PDB entry 1B0P | X-ray diffraction, 2.31 A resolution | chains A and B

Chain A (and B):
Name: Protein (pyruvate-ferredoxin oxidoreductase)
Organism: Desulfovibrio africanus
Notes: EC 1.2.7.1; chain B of this document is another copy of the same molecule, construct and numbering; everything in this record applies to it too
Reference sequence: P94692 (P94692_DESAF); residues 2-1232 here = UniProt positions 2-1232
Chain sequence (1231 residues; row label = number of the first residue in the row):
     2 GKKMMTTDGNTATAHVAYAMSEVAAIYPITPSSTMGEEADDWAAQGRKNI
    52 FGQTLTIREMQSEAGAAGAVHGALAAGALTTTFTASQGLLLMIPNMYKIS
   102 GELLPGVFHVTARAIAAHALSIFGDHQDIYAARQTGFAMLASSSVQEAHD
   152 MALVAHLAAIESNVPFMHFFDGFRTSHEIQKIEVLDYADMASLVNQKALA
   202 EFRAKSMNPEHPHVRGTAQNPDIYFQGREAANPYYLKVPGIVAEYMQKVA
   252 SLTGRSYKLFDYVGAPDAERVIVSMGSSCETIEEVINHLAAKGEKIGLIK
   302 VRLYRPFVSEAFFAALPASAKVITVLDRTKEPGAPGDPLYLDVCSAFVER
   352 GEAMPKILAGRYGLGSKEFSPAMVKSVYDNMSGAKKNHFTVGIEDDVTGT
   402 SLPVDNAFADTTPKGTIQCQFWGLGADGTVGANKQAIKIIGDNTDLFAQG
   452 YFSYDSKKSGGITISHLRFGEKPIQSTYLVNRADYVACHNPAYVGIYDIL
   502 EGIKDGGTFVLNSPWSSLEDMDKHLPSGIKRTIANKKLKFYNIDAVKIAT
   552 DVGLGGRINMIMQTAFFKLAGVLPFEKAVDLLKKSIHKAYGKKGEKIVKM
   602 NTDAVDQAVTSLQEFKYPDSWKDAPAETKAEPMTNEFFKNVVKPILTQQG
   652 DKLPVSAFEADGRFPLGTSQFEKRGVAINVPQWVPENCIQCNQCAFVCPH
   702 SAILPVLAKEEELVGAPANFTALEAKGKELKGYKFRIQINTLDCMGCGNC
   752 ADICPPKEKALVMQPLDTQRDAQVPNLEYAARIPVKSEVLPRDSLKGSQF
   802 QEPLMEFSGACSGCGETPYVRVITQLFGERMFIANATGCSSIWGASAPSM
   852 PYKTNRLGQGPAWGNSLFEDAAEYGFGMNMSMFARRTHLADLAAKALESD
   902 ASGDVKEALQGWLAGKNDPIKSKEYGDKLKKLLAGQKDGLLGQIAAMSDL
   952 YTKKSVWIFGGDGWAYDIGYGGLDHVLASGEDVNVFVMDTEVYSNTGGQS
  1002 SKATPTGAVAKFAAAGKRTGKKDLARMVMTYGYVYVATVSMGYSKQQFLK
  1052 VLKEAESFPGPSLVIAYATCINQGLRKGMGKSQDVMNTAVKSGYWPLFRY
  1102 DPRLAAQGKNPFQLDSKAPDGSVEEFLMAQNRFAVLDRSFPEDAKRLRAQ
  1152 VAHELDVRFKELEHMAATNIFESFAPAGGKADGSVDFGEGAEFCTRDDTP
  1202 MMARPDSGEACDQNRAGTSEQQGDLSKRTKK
Disulfide bonds: C1195-C1212
Metal / ion sites: 4Fe-4S cluster Fe site 1: C689, C692, C695, C755; 4Fe-4S cluster Fe site 2: C699, C745, C748, C751; 4Fe-4S cluster Fe site 3: C812, C815, C840, C1071; Mg2+: D963, T991, V993 (together with thiamine diphosphate); Ca2+: D983, N985, A1056, E1057, F1059, G1061, S1063
Ligand contacts:
  - thiamine diphosphate: Y28, P29, I30, E64, Q88, G89, L92, E817, T838, G839, C840, F869, E870, G962, D963, G964, W965, I969, T991, V993, Y994, S995, N996, T997
  - 4Fe-4S cluster (SF4), molecule 1: K459, A811, C812, C815, G816, E817, C840, W844, T991, S995, T1070, C1071, I1072, M1080
  - 4Fe-4S cluster (SF4), molecule 2: P682, C699, P700, A703, I704, C745, M746, G747, C748, G749, N750, C751, M764
  - 4Fe-4S cluster (SF4), molecule 3: W684, C689, I690, Q691, C692, N693, Q694, C695, F736, I738, C755, P756, P757, A761, L762
UniProt features mapped onto this chain:
  - binding site (pyruvate): T31, R114
  - binding site (thiamine diphosphate): E64, E817, C840, G962 to W965, T991 to N996
  - binding site (CoA): A427 to V431, K459, N560, N602
  - binding site ([4Fe-4S] cluster): C689, C692, C695, C699, C745, C748, C751, C755, C812, C815, C840, C1071
  - binding site (Mg(2+)): D963, T991, V993
  - binding site (Ca(2+)): D983, N985, A1056, F1059, G1061, S1063
  - site (Important for catalytic activity): T31, E64, R114, N996

Interface between chain A and chain B:
Residue-residue contacts - 665 pairs, chain A then chain B:
  V24(A) - M881(B)  hydrophobic
  V24(A) - A885(B)  hydrophobic
  A25(A) - M881(B)
  T31(A) - M1202(B)
  S34(A) - R1205(B)
  T35(A) - R1205(B)  hydrogen bond
  T35(A) - P1206(B)
  E38(A) - R1205(B)  salt bridge
  E39(A) - P1206(B)
  D42(A) - S1185(B)
  A45(A) - D1183(B)
  A45(A) - G1184(B)  hydrogen bond (backbone-backbone)
  A45(A) - S1185(B)
  G47(A) - D1183(B)
  F52(A) - H889(B)  hydrogen bond (backbone-side chain)
  Q54(A) - H889(B)
  Q54(A) - D892(B)
  T57(A) - M881(B)
  T57(A) - F884(B)
  T57(A) - A885(B)
  R59(A) - M881(B)
  R59(A) - F884(B)
  R59(A) - E982(B)  salt bridge
  E60(A) - H976(B)
  M61(A) - E874(B)
  M61(A) - F877(B)  hydrophobic
  M61(A) - H976(B)
  Q62(A) - E874(B)  hydrogen bond
  Q62(A) - G973(B)
  Q62(A) - H976(B)  hydrogen bond (backbone-side chain)
  G66(A) - E874(B)
  G69(A) - D871(B)
  G69(A) - E874(B)
  G69(A) - Y875(B)
  A70(A) - E874(B)
  A70(A) - G878(B)
  H72(A) - S867(B)  hydrogen bond
  H72(A) - Y875(B)
  G73(A) - Y875(B)
  G73(A) - G878(B)
  G73(A) - M879(B)
  A74(A) - G878(B)
  A74(A) - M879(B)
  A74(A) - S882(B)
  A77(A) - M879(B)  hydrophobic
  A77(A) - S882(B)  hydrogen bond (backbone-side chain)
  A77(A) - R886(B)  hydrogen bond (backbone-side chain)
  G78(A) - R886(B)
  A79(A) - S882(B)
  L91(A) - P95(B)  hydrophobic
  P95(A) - L91(B)  hydrophobic
  P95(A) - L868(B)  hydrophobic
  N96(A) - S867(B)  hydrogen bond
  N96(A) - L868(B)
  N96(A) - D871(B)  hydrogen bond
  Y98(A) - I116(B)  hydrophobic
  Y98(A) - A117(B)
  Y98(A) - A118(B)
  Y98(A) - A132(B)
  K99(A) - A117(B)
  K99(A) - A118(B)
  K99(A) - N866(B)  hydrogen bond (side chain-backbone)
  K99(A) - S867(B)
  G102(A) - A118(B)
  G102(A) - H119(B)
  G102(A) - A661(B)
  G102(A) - D662(B)
  E103(A) - D662(B)
  L104(A) - A661(B)  hydrophobic
  A115(A) - Y225(B)
  I116(A) - Y98(B)  hydrophobic
  I116(A) - Y225(B)  hydrogen bond (backbone-side chain)
  A117(A) - Y98(B)
  A117(A) - K99(B)
  A118(A) - Y98(B)
  A118(A) - K99(B)
  A118(A) - G102(B)
  A118(A) - R229(B)
  H119(A) - G102(B)
  H119(A) - Q220(B)  hydrogen bond
  H119(A) - Y225(B)
  H119(A) - G228(B)
  H119(A) - R229(B)
  A120(A) - T218(B)
  A120(A) - Q220(B)
  A120(A) - Y225(B)
  L121(A) - T218(B)  hydrogen bond (backbone-backbone)
  L121(A) - A219(B)
  L121(A) - Q220(B)  hydrogen bond (backbone-backbone)
  S122(A) - Q220(B)  hydrogen bond (side chain-backbone)
  S122(A) - Y225(B)
  I123(A) - P1201(B)  hydrophobic
  I123(A) - M1202(B)  hydrophobic
  F124(A) - N221(B)
  F124(A) - P222(B)
  F124(A) - P1201(B)  hydrophobic
  D126(A) - Y225(B)
  Q128(A) - Y225(B)  hydrogen bond
  Q128(A) - R229(B)
  A132(A) - Y98(B)
  R134(A) - R134(B)
  Q135(A) - E332(B)
  Q135(A) - P333(B)
  G137(A) - P333(B)
  F174(A) - P1201(B)
  H178(A) - A1204(B)
  R204(A) - R886(B)
  K206(A) - R664(B)  hydrogen bond (backbone-side chain)
  M208(A) - F833(B)
  M208(A) - A863(B)
  M208(A) - M879(B)  hydrophobic
  N209(A) - A863(B)
  N209(A) - D950(B)  hydrogen bond (side chain-backbone)
  N209(A) - K955(B)
  P210(A) - E830(B)
  P210(A) - R831(B)
  P210(A) - M832(B)
  P210(A) - F833(B)
  P210(A) - Q860(B)
  P210(A) - G861(B)  hydrogen bond (backbone-backbone)
  P210(A) - A863(B)
  P210(A) - K955(B)
  E211(A) - E830(B)
  E211(A) - G859(B)
  E211(A) - K931(B)  salt bridge
  E211(A) - T953(B)
  E211(A) - K955(B)  salt bridge
  H212(A) - D950(B)  salt bridge
  P213(A) - L667(B)
  P213(A) - T855(B)
  P213(A) - G859(B)
  P213(A) - G861(B)
  P213(A) - P862(B)
  P213(A) - A863(B)  hydrophobic
  H214(A) - R664(B)  hydrogen bond
  H214(A) - F665(B)
  H214(A) - L667(B)
  H214(A) - W864(B)  hydrogen bond (backbone-backbone)
  V215(A) - R664(B)
  V215(A) - F665(B)  hydrogen bond (backbone-backbone)
  V215(A) - L667(B)  hydrophobic
  V215(A) - A846(B)  hydrophobic
  V215(A) - M851(B)  hydrophobic
  V215(A) - W864(B)
  R216(A) - R664(B)
  R216(A) - W864(B)  hydrogen bond (backbone-backbone)
  R216(A) - G865(B)
  R216(A) - N866(B)  hydrogen bond (backbone-backbone)
  R216(A) - Y875(B)
  G217(A) - W864(B)
  G217(A) - N866(B)
  T218(A) - A120(B)
  T218(A) - L121(B)  hydrogen bond (backbone-backbone)
  T218(A) - A846(B)
  A219(A) - L121(B)
  A219(A) - I843(B)  hydrophobic
  A219(A) - A846(B)  hydrogen bond (backbone-backbone)
  A219(A) - S847(B)
  A219(A) - A848(B)  hydrogen bond (backbone-backbone)
  Q220(A) - H119(B)  hydrogen bond
  Q220(A) - A120(B)
  Q220(A) - L121(B)  hydrogen bond (backbone-backbone)
  Q220(A) - S122(B)  hydrogen bond (backbone-side chain)
  Q220(A) - F665(B)
  Q220(A) - A848(B)
  N221(A) - F124(B)
  N221(A) - S457(B)
  P222(A) - F124(B)
  P222(A) - G366(B)
  P222(A) - S367(B)
  P222(A) - K368(B)  hydrogen bond (backbone-side chain)
  D223(A) - K368(B)  hydrogen bond (backbone-side chain)
  D223(A) - I646(B)
  D223(A) - G651(B)
  D223(A) - D652(B)
  I224(A) - I646(B)  hydrophobic
  I224(A) - G651(B)
  I224(A) - F659(B)  hydrophobic
  I224(A) - A848(B)  hydrophobic
  Y225(A) - A115(B)
  Y225(A) - I116(B)  hydrogen bond (side chain-backbone)
  Y225(A) - H119(B)
  Y225(A) - A120(B)
  Y225(A) - S122(B)
  Y225(A) - Q128(B)  hydrogen bond
  Y225(A) - G366(B)
  F226(A) - R362(B)
  F226(A) - Y363(B)
  F226(A) - G364(B)
  F226(A) - L365(B)  hydrophobic
  F226(A) - K368(B)
  F226(A) - V392(B)
  F226(A) - I394(B)  hydrophobic
  Q227(A) - K368(B)
  Q227(A) - I394(B)
  Q227(A) - G651(B)
  Q227(A) - L654(B)
  Q227(A) - V656(B)
  Q227(A) - F659(B)
  G228(A) - H119(B)
  R229(A) - A118(B)
  R229(A) - H119(B)
  R229(A) - Q128(B)
  R229(A) - K331(B)  hydrogen bond (backbone-side chain)
  R229(A) - L365(B)
  E230(A) - K331(B)  salt bridge
  E230(A) - R362(B)  salt bridge
  E230(A) - T391(B)
  E230(A) - I394(B)
  A231(A) - A661(B)
  A232(A) - A661(B)
  N233(A) - K331(B)
  N233(A) - T399(B)  hydrogen bond
  P234(A) - V398(B)  hydrophobic
  Y235(A) - A661(B)  hydrophobic
  Y236(A) - P333(B)
  L237(A) - T399(B)
  R306(A) - G334(B)
  R306(A) - A335(B)
  R306(A) - P336(B)
  P307(A) - G334(B)
  F308(A) - G334(B)  hydrogen bond (backbone-backbone)
  F308(A) - P336(B)
  K331(A) - R229(B)  hydrogen bond (side chain-backbone)
  K331(A) - E230(B)
  K331(A) - N233(B)
  E332(A) - Q135(B)
  P333(A) - Q135(B)
  P333(A) - G137(B)
  P333(A) - Y236(B)
  G334(A) - R306(B)
  G334(A) - P307(B)
  G334(A) - F308(B)  hydrogen bond (backbone-backbone)
  A335(A) - R306(B)
  P336(A) - R306(B)
  P336(A) - F308(B)
  P336(A) - D343(B)
  Y341(A) - S346(B)
  Y341(A) - E350(B)
  L342(A) - D343(B)
  L342(A) - S346(B)
  D343(A) - P336(B)
  D343(A) - L342(B)
  C345(A) - V349(B)  hydrophobic
  S346(A) - Y341(B)
  S346(A) - L342(B)
  V349(A) - Y341(B)
  V349(A) - C345(B)  hydrophobic
  V349(A) - V349(B)  hydrophobic
  E350(A) - Y341(B)
  E350(A) - N388(B)
  E350(A) - H389(B)  salt bridge
  R362(A) - F226(B)
  R362(A) - E230(B)  salt bridge
  Y363(A) - F226(B)
  G364(A) - F226(B)
  L365(A) - F226(B)  hydrophobic
  L365(A) - R229(B)
  G366(A) - P222(B)
  G366(A) - Y225(B)
  S367(A) - P222(B)
  K368(A) - P222(B)  hydrogen bond (side chain-backbone)
  K368(A) - D223(B)  hydrogen bond (side chain-backbone)
  K368(A) - F226(B)
  K368(A) - Q227(B)
  N388(A) - E350(B)
  H389(A) - E350(B)  salt bridge
  T391(A) - F226(B)
  T391(A) - E230(B)
  V392(A) - F226(B)
  I394(A) - F226(B)  hydrophobic
  I394(A) - Q227(B)
  I394(A) - E230(B)
  V398(A) - P234(B)  hydrophobic
  T399(A) - N233(B)  hydrogen bond
  T399(A) - P234(B)
  T399(A) - L237(B)
  L425(A) - R1216(B)
  G426(A) - D1199(B)
  G426(A) - Q1214(B)
  A427(A) - C1195(B)  hydrophobic
  A427(A) - D1199(B)
  A427(A) - A1211(B)
  A427(A) - C1212(B)  hydrogen bond (backbone-backbone)
  A427(A) - Q1214(B)
  D428(A) - A1211(B)
  G429(A) - G1209(B)
  G429(A) - A1211(B)
  V431(A) - G1209(B)
  G432(A) - G1209(B)  hydrogen bond (backbone-backbone)
  K435(A) - R1205(B)  hydrogen bond (side chain-backbone)
  K435(A) - P1206(B)  hydrogen bond (side chain-backbone)
  K435(A) - S1208(B)  hydrogen bond (side chain-backbone)
  Y455(A) - D1199(B)
  Y455(A) - P1201(B)  hydrophobic
  Y455(A) - A1204(B)
  D456(A) - D1199(B)  hydrogen bond (backbone-backbone)
  D456(A) - T1200(B)  hydrogen bond (backbone-side chain)
  D456(A) - P1201(B)
  S457(A) - N221(B)
  S457(A) - T1200(B)
  K458(A) - D1199(B)
  K459(A) - D1198(B)  salt bridge
  K459(A) - D1199(B)  hydrogen bond (backbone-backbone)
  K459(A) - Q1214(B)
  S460(A) - D1199(B)
  S460(A) - Q1214(B)  hydrogen bond (side chain-backbone)
  S460(A) - R1216(B)
  G461(A) - D1199(B)  hydrogen bond (backbone-side chain)
  G461(A) - Q1214(B)  hydrogen bond (backbone-side chain)
  G461(A) - R1216(B)
  G462(A) - D1199(B)  hydrogen bond (backbone-side chain)
  R558(A) - A1211(B)
  R558(A) - C1212(B)
  R558(A) - D1213(B)
  N560(A) - A1211(B)
  K593(A) - G1191(B)
  I646(A) - D223(B)
  G651(A) - D223(B)
  G651(A) - I224(B)
  G651(A) - Q227(B)
  D652(A) - D223(B)
  L654(A) - Q227(B)
  V656(A) - Q227(B)
  F659(A) - I224(B)  hydrophobic
  F659(A) - Q227(B)
  A661(A) - G102(B)
  A661(A) - L104(B)  hydrophobic
  A661(A) - A231(B)
  A661(A) - Y235(B)  hydrophobic
  D662(A) - G102(B)
  D662(A) - E103(B)
  R664(A) - K206(B)  hydrogen bond (side chain-backbone)
  R664(A) - H214(B)  hydrogen bond
  R664(A) - V215(B)
  R664(A) - R216(B)
  F665(A) - H214(B)
  F665(A) - V215(B)  hydrogen bond (backbone-backbone)
  F665(A) - Q220(B)
  L667(A) - P213(B)
  L667(A) - H214(B)
  L667(A) - V215(B)
  V677(A) - R1216(B)  hydrogen bond (backbone-side chain)
  A678(A) - R1216(B)
  I679(A) - R1216(B)  hydrogen bond (backbone-backbone)
  I679(A) - A1217(B)  hydrophobic
  N680(A) - R1216(B)  hydrogen bond (backbone-backbone)
  N680(A) - A1217(B)  hydrogen bond (side chain-backbone)
  N680(A) - L1226(B)
  M746(A) - N1215(B)
  M746(A) - R1216(B)
  G747(A) - N1215(B)
  G747(A) - R1216(B)
  G747(A) - A1217(B)  hydrogen bond (backbone-backbone)
  G747(A) - G1218(B)  hydrogen bond (backbone-backbone)
  C748(A) - N1215(B)
  C748(A) - G1218(B)
  C748(A) - T1219(B)
  G749(A) - Q1222(B)  hydrogen bond (backbone-side chain)
  A752(A) - Q1222(B)
  D753(A) - Q1222(B)
  V763(A) - R1229(B)
  M764(A) - Q1222(B)
  M764(A) - L1226(B)
  M764(A) - R1229(B)  hydrogen bond (backbone-side chain)
  Q765(A) - L1226(B)
  Q765(A) - R1229(B)  hydrogen bond
  P766(A) - L1226(B)
  S813(A) - N1215(B)
  S813(A) - R1216(B)
  E830(A) - P210(B)
  E830(A) - E211(B)
  R831(A) - P210(B)
  M832(A) - P210(B)
  F833(A) - M208(B)
  F833(A) - P210(B)
  I843(A) - A219(B)  hydrophobic
  A846(A) - V215(B)  hydrophobic
  A846(A) - T218(B)
  A846(A) - A219(B)  hydrogen bond (backbone-backbone)
  S847(A) - A219(B)
  A848(A) - A219(B)  hydrogen bond (backbone-backbone)
  A848(A) - Q220(B)
  M851(A) - V215(B)  hydrophobic
  M851(A) - T218(B)
  T855(A) - P213(B)
  G859(A) - E211(B)
  G859(A) - P213(B)
  Q860(A) - P210(B)
  G861(A) - P210(B)  hydrogen bond (backbone-backbone)
  G861(A) - P213(B)
  P862(A) - P213(B)
  A863(A) - M208(B)
  A863(A) - N209(B)
  A863(A) - P210(B)
  W864(A) - H214(B)  hydrogen bond (backbone-backbone)
  W864(A) - V215(B)
  W864(A) - R216(B)  hydrogen bond (backbone-backbone)
  W864(A) - G217(B)
  G865(A) - R216(B)
  N866(A) - K99(B)  hydrogen bond (backbone-side chain)
  N866(A) - R216(B)  hydrogen bond (backbone-backbone)
  N866(A) - G217(B)
  S867(A) - H72(B)  hydrogen bond
  S867(A) - N96(B)  hydrogen bond
  S867(A) - K99(B)  hydrogen bond (backbone-side chain)
  L868(A) - P95(B)  hydrophobic
  L868(A) - N96(B)
  E870(A) - P95(B)
  D871(A) - G69(B)
  D871(A) - N96(B)  hydrogen bond
  E874(A) - M61(B)
  E874(A) - Q62(B)  hydrogen bond
  E874(A) - G66(B)
  E874(A) - G69(B)
  E874(A) - A70(B)
  Y875(A) - G69(B)
  Y875(A) - H72(B)
  Y875(A) - G73(B)
  Y875(A) - R216(B)
  F877(A) - R59(B)
  F877(A) - M61(B)  hydrophobic
  G878(A) - A70(B)
  G878(A) - G73(B)
  G878(A) - A74(B)
  M879(A) - G73(B)
  M879(A) - A74(B)
  M879(A) - A77(B)  hydrophobic
  M879(A) - M208(B)  hydrophobic
  M881(A) - V24(B)  hydrophobic
  M881(A) - A25(B)
  M881(A) - T57(B)
  M881(A) - R59(B)
  S882(A) - A74(B)
  S882(A) - A77(B)  hydrogen bond (side chain-backbone)
  S882(A) - A79(B)
  F884(A) - T57(B)
  F884(A) - R59(B)
  A885(A) - V24(B)  hydrophobic
  A885(A) - T57(B)
  R886(A) - A77(B)  hydrogen bond (side chain-backbone)
  R886(A) - G78(B)
  R886(A) - R204(B)
  H889(A) - F52(B)
  H889(A) - Q54(B)
  D892(A) - Q54(B)
  K931(A) - E211(B)  salt bridge
  D950(A) - N209(B)  hydrogen bond (backbone-side chain)
  D950(A) - H212(B)  salt bridge
  T953(A) - E211(B)
  K955(A) - N209(B)
  K955(A) - P210(B)
  K955(A) - E211(B)  salt bridge
  Y971(A) - Y971(B)  hydrogen bond
  Y971(A) - D975(B)
  Y971(A) - M1028(B)
  G973(A) - Q62(B)
  D975(A) - Y971(B)
  D975(A) - K1003(B)  salt bridge
  D975(A) - K1023(B)  salt bridge
  D975(A) - M1028(B)
  H976(A) - E60(B)
  H976(A) - M61(B)  hydrogen bond (side chain-backbone)
  H976(A) - Q62(B)
  H976(A) - K1003(B)
  A979(A) - K1003(B)
  A979(A) - T1020(B)
  E982(A) - R59(B)  salt bridge
  S995(A) - M1203(B)
  N996(A) - M1202(B)  hydrogen bond
  N996(A) - M1203(B)
  T997(A) - M1202(B)
  T997(A) - R1205(B)  hydrogen bond (backbone-side chain)
  G998(A) - F1188(B)
  G998(A) - M1203(B)
  G999(A) - F1188(B)
  Q1000(A) - R1205(B)
  K1003(A) - D975(B)  salt bridge
  K1003(A) - H976(B)
  K1003(A) - A979(B)
  V1010(A) - V1186(B)
  V1010(A) - F1188(B)
  K1012(A) - D1187(B)  salt bridge
  K1012(A) - F1188(B)
  A1015(A) - S1185(B)
  A1015(A) - V1186(B)  hydrogen bond (backbone-backbone)
  T1020(A) - A979(B)
  T1020(A) - Y1034(B)
  K1023(A) - D975(B)  salt bridge
  K1023(A) - Y1032(B)
  M1028(A) - Y971(B)
  M1028(A) - D975(B)
  M1028(A) - M1028(B)
  M1028(A) - T1031(B)
  T1031(A) - M1028(B)
  Y1032(A) - K1023(B)
  Y1034(A) - T1020(B)
  I1072(A) - C1195(B)
  I1072(A) - T1196(B)
  I1072(A) - R1197(B)
  I1072(A) - D1198(B)
  N1073(A) - F1188(B)
  N1073(A) - T1196(B)  hydrogen bond (side chain-backbone)
  L1076(A) - F1194(B)
  R1077(A) - E1193(B)  salt bridge
  R1077(A) - F1194(B)
  K1078(A) - F1194(B)
  K1078(A) - T1219(B)
  K1078(A) - S1220(B)  hydrogen bond (backbone-backbone)
  G1079(A) - F1194(B)
  G1079(A) - N1215(B)
  M1080(A) - N1215(B)
  G1081(A) - T1219(B)
  K1082(A) - T1219(B)
  N1132(A) - F1188(B)
  N1132(A) - E1190(B)
  N1132(A) - A1192(B)
  V1136(A) - D1187(B)
  V1136(A) - E1190(B)
  R1139(A) - E1190(B)  hydrogen bond (side chain-backbone)
  R1139(A) - G1191(B)
  S1140(A) - V1186(B)
  F1141(A) - G1184(B)
  F1141(A) - S1185(B)
  H1154(A) - S1174(B)
  V1158(A) - I1171(B)
  V1158(A) - F1172(B)
  V1158(A) - E1173(B)
  K1161(A) - I1171(B)
  E1162(A) - I1171(B)
  E1162(A) - E1173(B)
  H1165(A) - T1169(B)
  H1165(A) - I1171(B)
  T1169(A) - H1165(B)
  I1171(A) - V1158(B)
  I1171(A) - E1162(B)
  I1171(A) - H1165(B)
  F1172(A) - V1158(B)
  E1173(A) - R1027(B)  salt bridge
  E1173(A) - V1158(B)
  E1173(A) - E1162(B)
  S1174(A) - H1154(B)
  D1183(A) - A44(B)
  D1183(A) - A45(B)
  D1183(A) - G47(B)
  G1184(A) - A45(B)  hydrogen bond (backbone-backbone)
  G1184(A) - F1141(B)
  S1185(A) - A45(B)
  S1185(A) - A1015(B)
  S1185(A) - F1141(B)
  V1186(A) - V1010(B)
  V1186(A) - A1015(B)  hydrogen bond (backbone-backbone)
  V1186(A) - S1140(B)
  D1187(A) - K1012(B)  salt bridge
  D1187(A) - V1136(B)
  F1188(A) - G998(B)
  F1188(A) - G999(B)
  F1188(A) - V1010(B)
  F1188(A) - K1012(B)
  F1188(A) - N1073(B)
  F1188(A) - N1132(B)
  G1189(A) - N1132(B)
  E1190(A) - N1132(B)
  E1190(A) - V1136(B)
  E1190(A) - R1139(B)  hydrogen bond (backbone-side chain)
  A1192(A) - N1132(B)
  E1193(A) - R1077(B)  salt bridge
  F1194(A) - L1076(B)
  F1194(A) - R1077(B)
  F1194(A) - K1078(B)
  F1194(A) - G1079(B)
  C1195(A) - A427(B)  hydrophobic
  C1195(A) - I1072(B)
  T1196(A) - I1072(B)  hydrogen bond (side chain-backbone)
  T1196(A) - N1073(B)  hydrogen bond (backbone-side chain)
  R1197(A) - K1012(B)
  R1197(A) - I1072(B)
  D1198(A) - K459(B)  salt bridge
  D1198(A) - I1072(B)
  D1199(A) - G426(B)
  D1199(A) - A427(B)
  D1199(A) - Y455(B)
  D1199(A) - D456(B)  hydrogen bond (backbone-backbone)
  D1199(A) - K458(B)
  D1199(A) - K459(B)  hydrogen bond (backbone-backbone)
  D1199(A) - S460(B)
  D1199(A) - G461(B)  hydrogen bond (side chain-backbone)
  D1199(A) - G462(B)  hydrogen bond (side chain-backbone)
  T1200(A) - D456(B)  hydrogen bond (side chain-backbone)
  P1201(A) - I123(B)  hydrophobic
  P1201(A) - F124(B)  hydrophobic
  P1201(A) - F174(B)  hydrophobic
  P1201(A) - Y455(B)  hydrophobic
  P1201(A) - D456(B)
  M1202(A) - T31(B)
  M1202(A) - I123(B)  hydrophobic
  M1202(A) - N996(B)  hydrogen bond
  M1202(A) - T997(B)
  M1203(A) - S995(B)
  M1203(A) - N996(B)
  M1203(A) - G998(B)
  A1204(A) - H178(B)
  A1204(A) - Y455(B)
  R1205(A) - T35(B)
  R1205(A) - E38(B)  salt bridge
  R1205(A) - K435(B)  hydrogen bond (backbone-side chain)
  R1205(A) - T997(B)  hydrogen bond (side chain-backbone)
  R1205(A) - Q1000(B)
  P1206(A) - D9(B)
  P1206(A) - T35(B)
  P1206(A) - E39(B)
  P1206(A) - K435(B)  hydrogen bond (backbone-side chain)
  S1208(A) - G432(B)
  S1208(A) - K435(B)  hydrogen bond (backbone-side chain)
  G1209(A) - G429(B)
  G1209(A) - G432(B)  hydrogen bond (backbone-backbone)
  A1211(A) - A427(B)
  A1211(A) - D428(B)
  A1211(A) - G429(B)
  A1211(A) - R558(B)
  A1211(A) - N560(B)
  C1212(A) - A427(B)  hydrogen bond (backbone-backbone)
  C1212(A) - R558(B)
  D1213(A) - R558(B)
  Q1214(A) - G426(B)
  Q1214(A) - A427(B)
  Q1214(A) - K459(B)
  Q1214(A) - S460(B)
  Q1214(A) - G461(B)  hydrogen bond (side chain-backbone)
  Q1214(A) - S813(B)
  N1215(A) - M746(B)
  N1215(A) - G747(B)
  N1215(A) - C748(B)
  N1215(A) - S813(B)
  N1215(A) - G1079(B)
  N1215(A) - M1080(B)
  R1216(A) - L425(B)
  R1216(A) - G461(B)
  R1216(A) - V677(B)  hydrogen bond (side chain-backbone)
  R1216(A) - A678(B)
  R1216(A) - I679(B)  hydrogen bond (backbone-backbone)
  R1216(A) - N680(B)  hydrogen bond (backbone-backbone)
  R1216(A) - M746(B)
  R1216(A) - G747(B)
  R1216(A) - S813(B)
  A1217(A) - I679(B)  hydrophobic
  A1217(A) - N680(B)  hydrogen bond (backbone-side chain)
  A1217(A) - G747(B)  hydrogen bond (backbone-backbone)
  G1218(A) - G747(B)  hydrogen bond (backbone-backbone)
  G1218(A) - C748(B)
  T1219(A) - C748(B)
  T1219(A) - K1078(B)
  T1219(A) - G1081(B)
  T1219(A) - K1082(B)
  S1220(A) - K1078(B)  hydrogen bond (backbone-backbone)
  Q1222(A) - C748(B)
  Q1222(A) - G749(B)  hydrogen bond (side chain-backbone)
  Q1222(A) - A752(B)
  Q1222(A) - D753(B)
  Q1222(A) - M764(B)
  L1226(A) - N680(B)
  L1226(A) - M764(B)
  R1229(A) - V763(B)
  R1229(A) - M764(B)  hydrogen bond (side chain-backbone)
  R1229(A) - Q765(B)  hydrogen bond
Other interface residues (no listed pair), chain A (318 interface residues in all): D9, T12, E23, A26, A44, Q46, A65, A76, Q88, L92, I94, M355, D396, T401, T430, P655, E660, G663, P666, C812, I834, T888, Y967, D968, G972, S980, A1011, A1016, G1021, D1024, R1027, G1075, L1137, G1191, D1207, E1210, E1221
Other interface residues (no listed pair), chain B (319 interface residues in all): T12, E23, A26, S34, D42, Q46, I58, A76, L92, I94, D126, A232, M355, D396, T401, T430, V431, K593, P655, E660, G663, P666, P766, C812, I834, E870, T888, S949, L951, Y967, D968, G972, S980, A1011, A1016, G1021, D1024, G1075, L1137, K1161, G1189, D1207, E1210, E1221

Summary:
318 residues of chain A face 319 of chain B across their interface; the contacts include 118 hydrogen bonds
and 26 salt bridges. Among the polar pairs are E38(A)-R1205(B), R59(A)-E982(B) and E211(A)-K931(B). Ligands of
chain A: thiamine diphosphate and 3 copies of 4Fe-4S cluster.
Chain A and chain B are both Protein (pyruvate-ferredoxin oxidoreductase) (Desulfovibrio africanus); the
structure, Crystal structure of pyruvate-ferredoxin oxidoreductase from desulfovibrio africanus, was
determined by X-ray diffraction (same publication as 2PDA).
